PDB entry 5X22 | X-ray diffraction, 3.35 A resolution | chains A and B of the 9 polymer chains in the assembly

# Chain A (and B)
Molecule: DNA-directed RNA polymerase subunit alpha
Source organism: Thermus thermophilus
Notes: EC 2.7.7.6; chain B of this document is another copy of the same molecule, construct and numbering; everything in this record applies to it too
Reference sequence: Q9Z9H6 (RPOA_THETH); numbering as in UniProt (aligned over 1-315)
Amino-acid sequence (315 residues; row label = number of the first residue in the row):
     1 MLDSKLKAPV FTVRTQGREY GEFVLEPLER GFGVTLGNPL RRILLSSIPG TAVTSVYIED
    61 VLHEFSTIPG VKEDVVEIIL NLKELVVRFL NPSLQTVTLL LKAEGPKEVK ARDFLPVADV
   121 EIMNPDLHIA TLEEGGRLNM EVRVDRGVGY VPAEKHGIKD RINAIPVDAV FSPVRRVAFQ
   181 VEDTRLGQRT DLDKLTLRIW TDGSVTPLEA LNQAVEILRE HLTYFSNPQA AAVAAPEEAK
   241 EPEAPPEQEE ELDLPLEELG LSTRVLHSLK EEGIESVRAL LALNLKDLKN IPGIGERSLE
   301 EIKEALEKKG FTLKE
Disordered / not traced: 1-3, 235-315 (chain B: 1-5, 229-315)

# Interface between chain A and chain B
Contacting residue pairs (53; chain A residue first):
  Pro-9(A) with Tyr-224(B)
  Phe-11(A) with Tyr-224(B); Phe-225(B); Asn-227(B); Pro-228(B)
  Leu-25(A) with Tyr-224(B); Phe-225(B), hydrophobic
  Gly-31(A) with Arg-42(B), hydrogen bond (backbone-side chain)
  Phe-32(A) with Ser-47(B); Ile-217(B), hydrophobic; His-221(B)
  Val-34(A) with Arg-42(B)
  Thr-35(A) with Arg-42(B), hydrogen bond; Ile-43(B)
  Leu-36(A) with Leu-218(B), hydrophobic; His-221(B)
  Pro-39(A) with Pro-39(B), hydrophobic
  Leu-40(A) with Phe-225(B), hydrophobic
  Arg-42(A) with Gly-31(B), hydrogen bond (side chain-backbone); Val-34(B); Thr-35(B), hydrogen bond
  Ile-43(A) with Phe-32(B), hydrophobic; Thr-35(B)
  Ser-47(A) with Phe-32(B)
  Leu-211(A) with Phe-225(B), hydrophobic
  Val-215(A) with Leu-222(B)
  Ile-217(A) with Phe-32(B), hydrophobic
  Leu-218(A) with Leu-36(B), hydrophobic; Leu-222(B), hydrophobic
  Arg-219(A) with Arg-219(B); Leu-222(B)
  His-221(A) with Phe-32(B); Leu-36(B)
  Leu-222(A) with Val-215(B); Leu-218(B), hydrophobic; Arg-219(B); Leu-222(B), hydrophobic
  Tyr-224(A) with Pro-9(B); Phe-11(B); Leu-25(B)
  Phe-225(A) with Phe-11(B); Leu-25(B), hydrophobic; Leu-40(B), hydrophobic
  Asn-227(A) with Phe-11(B)
  Pro-228(A) with Phe-11(B); Val-13(B), hydrophobic
  Gln-229(A) with Phe-11(B), hydrogen bond (backbone-backbone); Thr-12(B); Val-13(B), hydrogen bond (backbone-backbone)
  Ala-231(A) with Thr-12(B); Val-13(B), hydrogen bond (backbone-backbone); Arg-14(B)
  Val-233(A) with Arg-14(B)
Also at the interface, not in a pair above, chain A (32 interface residues in all): Ala-8, Val-13, Leu-28, Asn-212, Ala-230
Also at the interface, not in a pair above, chain B (31 interface residues in all): Ala-8, Leu-28, Leu-211, Asn-212, Ser-226

# Overview
The interface between chain A and chain B involves 32 residues on one side and 31 on the other, with 7
hydrogen bonds. Polar pairs include Gly-31(A)/Arg-42(B), Thr-35(A)/Arg-42(B) and Gln-229(A)/Phe-11(B).
Both chains are DNA-directed RNA polymerase subunit alpha (Thermus thermophilus). Entry 5X22 (Crystal
structure of Thermus thermophilus transcription initiation complex with GpA and CMPcPP) was determined by
X-ray diffraction (same publication as 5X21).
